Entry 7K1J (electron microscopy, 3.90 A resolution); this record covers chains A and B of the 7 polymer chains in the assembly.

[Chain A]
Name: DNA-dependent protein kinase catalytic subunit
From: Homo sapiens
Notes: EC 2.7.11.1
UniProt: P78527 (PRKDC_HUMAN); residue numbers follow UniProt; this construct covers 1-4128
Sequence (4128 residues; row label = number of the first residue in the row):
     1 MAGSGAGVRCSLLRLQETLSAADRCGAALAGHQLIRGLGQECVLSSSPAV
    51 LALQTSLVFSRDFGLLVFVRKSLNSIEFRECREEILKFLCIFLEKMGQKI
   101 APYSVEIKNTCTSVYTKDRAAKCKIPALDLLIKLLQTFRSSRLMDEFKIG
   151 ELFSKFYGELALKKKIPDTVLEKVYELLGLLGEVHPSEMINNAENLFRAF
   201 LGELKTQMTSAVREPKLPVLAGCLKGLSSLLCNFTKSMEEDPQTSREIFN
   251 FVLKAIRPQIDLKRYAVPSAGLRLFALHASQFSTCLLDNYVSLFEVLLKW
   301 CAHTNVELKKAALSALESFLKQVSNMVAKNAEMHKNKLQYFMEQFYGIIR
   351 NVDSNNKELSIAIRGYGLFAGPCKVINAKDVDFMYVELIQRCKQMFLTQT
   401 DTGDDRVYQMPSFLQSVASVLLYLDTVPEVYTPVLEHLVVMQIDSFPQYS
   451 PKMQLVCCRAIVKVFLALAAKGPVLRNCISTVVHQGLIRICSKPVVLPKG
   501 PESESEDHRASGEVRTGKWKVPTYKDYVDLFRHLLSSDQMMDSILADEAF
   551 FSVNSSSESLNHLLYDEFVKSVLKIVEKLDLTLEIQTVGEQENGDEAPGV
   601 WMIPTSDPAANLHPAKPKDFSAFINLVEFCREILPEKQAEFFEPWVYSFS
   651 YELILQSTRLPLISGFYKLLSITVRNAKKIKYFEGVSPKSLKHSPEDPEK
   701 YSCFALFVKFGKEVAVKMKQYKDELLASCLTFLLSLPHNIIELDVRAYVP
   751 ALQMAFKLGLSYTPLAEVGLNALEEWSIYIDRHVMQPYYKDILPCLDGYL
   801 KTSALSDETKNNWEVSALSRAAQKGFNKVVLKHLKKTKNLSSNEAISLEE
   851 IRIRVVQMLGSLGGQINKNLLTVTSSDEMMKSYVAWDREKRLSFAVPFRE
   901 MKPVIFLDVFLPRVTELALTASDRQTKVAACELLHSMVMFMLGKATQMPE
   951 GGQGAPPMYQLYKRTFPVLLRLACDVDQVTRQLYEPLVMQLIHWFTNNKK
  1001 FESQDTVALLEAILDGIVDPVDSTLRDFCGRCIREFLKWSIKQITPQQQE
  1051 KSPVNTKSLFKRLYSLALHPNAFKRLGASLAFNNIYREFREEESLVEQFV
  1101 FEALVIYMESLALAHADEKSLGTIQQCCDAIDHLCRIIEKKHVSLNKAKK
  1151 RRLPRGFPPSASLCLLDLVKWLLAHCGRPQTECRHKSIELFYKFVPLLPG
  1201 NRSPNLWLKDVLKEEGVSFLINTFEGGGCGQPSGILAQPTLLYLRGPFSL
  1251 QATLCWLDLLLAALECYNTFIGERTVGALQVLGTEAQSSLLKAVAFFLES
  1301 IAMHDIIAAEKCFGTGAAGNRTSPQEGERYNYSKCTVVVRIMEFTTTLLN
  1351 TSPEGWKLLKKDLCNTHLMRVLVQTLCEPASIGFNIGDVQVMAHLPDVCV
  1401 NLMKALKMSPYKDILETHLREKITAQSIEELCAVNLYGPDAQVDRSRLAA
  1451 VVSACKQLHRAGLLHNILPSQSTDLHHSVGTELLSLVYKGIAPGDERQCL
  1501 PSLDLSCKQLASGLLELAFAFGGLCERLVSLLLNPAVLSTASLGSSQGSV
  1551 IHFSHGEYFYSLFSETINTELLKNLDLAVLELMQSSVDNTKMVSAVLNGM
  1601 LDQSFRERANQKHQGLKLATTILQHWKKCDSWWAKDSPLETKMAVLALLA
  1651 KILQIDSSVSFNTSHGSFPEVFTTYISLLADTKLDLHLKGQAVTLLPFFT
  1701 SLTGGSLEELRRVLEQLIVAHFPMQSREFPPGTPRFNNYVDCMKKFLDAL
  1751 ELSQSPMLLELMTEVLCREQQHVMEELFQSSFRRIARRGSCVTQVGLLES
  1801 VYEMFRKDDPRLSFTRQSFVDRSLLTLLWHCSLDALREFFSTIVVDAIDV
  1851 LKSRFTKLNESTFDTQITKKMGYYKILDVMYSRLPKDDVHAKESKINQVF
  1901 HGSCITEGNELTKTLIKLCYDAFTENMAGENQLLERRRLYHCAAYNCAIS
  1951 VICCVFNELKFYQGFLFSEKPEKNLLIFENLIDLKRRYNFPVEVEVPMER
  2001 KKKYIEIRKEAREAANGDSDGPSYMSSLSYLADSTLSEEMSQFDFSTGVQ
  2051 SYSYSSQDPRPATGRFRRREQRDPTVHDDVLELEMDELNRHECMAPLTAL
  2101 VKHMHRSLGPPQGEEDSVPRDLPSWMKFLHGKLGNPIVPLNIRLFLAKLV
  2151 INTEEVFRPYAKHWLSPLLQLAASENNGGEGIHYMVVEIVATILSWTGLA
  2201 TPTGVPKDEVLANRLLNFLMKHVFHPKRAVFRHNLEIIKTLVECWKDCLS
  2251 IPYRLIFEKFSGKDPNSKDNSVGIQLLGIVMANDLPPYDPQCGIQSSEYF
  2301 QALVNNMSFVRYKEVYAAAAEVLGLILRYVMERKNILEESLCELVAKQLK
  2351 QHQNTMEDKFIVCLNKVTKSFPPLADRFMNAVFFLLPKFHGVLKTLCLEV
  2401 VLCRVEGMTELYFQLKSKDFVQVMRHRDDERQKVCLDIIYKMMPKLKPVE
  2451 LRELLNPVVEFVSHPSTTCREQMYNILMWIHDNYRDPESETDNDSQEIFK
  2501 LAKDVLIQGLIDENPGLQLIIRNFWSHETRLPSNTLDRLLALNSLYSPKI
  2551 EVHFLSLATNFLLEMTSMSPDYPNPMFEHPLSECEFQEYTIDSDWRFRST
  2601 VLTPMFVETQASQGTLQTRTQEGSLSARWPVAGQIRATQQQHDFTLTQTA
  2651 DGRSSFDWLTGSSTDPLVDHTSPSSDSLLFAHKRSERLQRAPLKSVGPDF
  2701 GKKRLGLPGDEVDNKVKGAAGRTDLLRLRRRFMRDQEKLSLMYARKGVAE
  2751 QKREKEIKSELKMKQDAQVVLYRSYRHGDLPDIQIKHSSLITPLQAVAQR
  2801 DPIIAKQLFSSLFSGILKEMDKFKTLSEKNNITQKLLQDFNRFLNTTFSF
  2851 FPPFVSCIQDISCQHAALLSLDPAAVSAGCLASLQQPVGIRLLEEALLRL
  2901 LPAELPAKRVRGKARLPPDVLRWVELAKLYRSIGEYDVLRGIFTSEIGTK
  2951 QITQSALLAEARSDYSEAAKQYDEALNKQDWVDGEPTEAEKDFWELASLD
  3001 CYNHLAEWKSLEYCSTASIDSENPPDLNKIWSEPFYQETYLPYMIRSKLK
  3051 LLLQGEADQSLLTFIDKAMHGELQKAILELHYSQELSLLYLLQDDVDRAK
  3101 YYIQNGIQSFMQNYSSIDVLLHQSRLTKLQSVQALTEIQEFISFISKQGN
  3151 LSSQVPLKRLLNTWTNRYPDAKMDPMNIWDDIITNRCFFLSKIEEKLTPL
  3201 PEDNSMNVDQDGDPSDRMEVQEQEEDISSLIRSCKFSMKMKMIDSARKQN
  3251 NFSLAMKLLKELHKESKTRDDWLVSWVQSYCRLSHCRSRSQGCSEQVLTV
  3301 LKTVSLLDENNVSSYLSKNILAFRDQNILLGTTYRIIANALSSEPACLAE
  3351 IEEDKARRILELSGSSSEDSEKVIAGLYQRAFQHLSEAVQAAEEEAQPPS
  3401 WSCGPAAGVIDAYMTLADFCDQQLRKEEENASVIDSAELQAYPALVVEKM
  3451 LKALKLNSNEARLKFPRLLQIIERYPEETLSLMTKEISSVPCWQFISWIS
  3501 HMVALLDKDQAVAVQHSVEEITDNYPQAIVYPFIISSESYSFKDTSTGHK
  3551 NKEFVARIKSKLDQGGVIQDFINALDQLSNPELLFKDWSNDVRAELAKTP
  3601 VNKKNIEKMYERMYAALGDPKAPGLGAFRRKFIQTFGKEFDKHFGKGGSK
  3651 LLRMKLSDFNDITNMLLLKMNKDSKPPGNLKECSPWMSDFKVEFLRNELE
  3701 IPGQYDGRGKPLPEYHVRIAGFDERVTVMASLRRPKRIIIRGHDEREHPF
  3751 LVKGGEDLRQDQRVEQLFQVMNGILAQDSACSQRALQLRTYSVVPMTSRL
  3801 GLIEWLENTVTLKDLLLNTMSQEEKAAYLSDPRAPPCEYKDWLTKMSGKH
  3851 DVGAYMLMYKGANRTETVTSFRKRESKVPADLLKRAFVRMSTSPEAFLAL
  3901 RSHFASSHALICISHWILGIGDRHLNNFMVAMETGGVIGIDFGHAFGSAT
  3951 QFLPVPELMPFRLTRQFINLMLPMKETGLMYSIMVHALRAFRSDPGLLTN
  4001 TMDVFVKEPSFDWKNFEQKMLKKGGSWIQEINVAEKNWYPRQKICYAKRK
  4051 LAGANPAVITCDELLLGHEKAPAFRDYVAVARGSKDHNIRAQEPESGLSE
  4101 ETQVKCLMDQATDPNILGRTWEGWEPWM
Disordered / not traced: 1-6, 497-519, 537-558, 588-601, 686-699, 802-816, 840-845, 948-955, 1231-1240, 1284-1289, 1304-1322, 1494-1498, 1542-1551, 1723-1732, 1995-2033, 2049-2081, 2109-2119, 2568-2786, 2900-2916, 3199-3225, 3363-3368, 3392-3405, 3430-3439
Swiss-Prot annotation at these positions:
  - region: Leu1503 to Leu1538 (Interaction with C1D), Glu2737 to Gln2765 (May split the end of the DNA molecule, with the two strands separating around the region), Val3728 to Arg3734 (G-loop), Gly3919 to Asn3927 (Catalytic loop), Gly3939 to Thr3964 (Activation loop)
  - site: Asp2020, Gly2021 (Cleavage)
  - modified residue: Lys117 (N6-acetyllysine), Ser511 (Phosphoserine), Ser687 (Phosphoserine), Lys828 (N6-acetyllysine), Ser841 (Phosphoserine), Ser893 (Phosphoserine), Ser1065 (Phosphoserine), Lys1209 (N6-acetyllysine), Lys1970 (N6-acetyllysine), Ser2056 (Phosphoserine), Lys2259 (N6-acetyllysine), Thr2535 (Phosphothreonine), Thr2609 (Phosphothreonine), Ser2612 (Phosphoserine), Thr2638 (Phosphothreonine), Thr2647 (Phosphothreonine), Ser2789 (Phosphoserine), Ser3205 (Phosphoserine), Lys3241 (N6-acetyllysine), Lys3260 (N6-acetyllysine) and 6 more in UniProt
  - natural variant: Lys263 (K263N: In a lung adenocarcinoma sample), Gly500 (G500S: In a metastatic melanoma sample), Arg1136 (R1136H: In a colorectal adenocarcinoma sample), Arg1447 (R1447M: In a lung squamous cell carcinoma sample), Ala1680 (A1680V: In a metastatic melanoma sample), Ser2810 (S2810N: In a metastatic melanoma sample), Gly2941 (G2941A: In a lung neuroendocrine carcinoma sample), Leu3062 (L3062R: In IMD26), Ala3574 (A3574V: In IMD26)
  - mutagenesis: Leu1510 (L1510P: Loss of interaction with C1D), Glu1516 to Leu1517 (Loss of interaction with C1D), Thr2609 (T2609A: Leads to radiation sensitivity and impaired DSB joining. Gives rise to reduced phosphorylation; when associated with A-2612), Ser2612 (S2612A: Reduced phosphorylation; when associated with A-2609), Thr2638 (T2638A: Alleviates phosphorylation, leaves a fully active enzyme with compromised cellular resistance to ionizing radiation without affecting DNA end joining; when associated with A-2647), Thr2647 (T2647A: Alleviates phosphorylation, leaves a fully active enzyme with compromised cellular resistance to ionizing radiation without affecting DNA end joining; when associated with A-2638)
From the paper describing this entry:
  - binding site for the 16-nt DNA strand: Lys520
  - post-translational modification sites: Ser56, Ser72, Thr946, Ser1003, Ser3205, Thr3950 (citing earlier work)
  - disease-associated variants - L3062R: decreased catalytic activity (citing earlier work)

[Chain B]
Name: X-ray repair cross-complementing protein 6
From: Homo sapiens
Notes: EC 3.6.4.-, 4.2.99.-
UniProt: P12956 (XRCC6_HUMAN); residue numbers follow UniProt; this construct covers 1-609
Sequence (609 residues; numbered 1 to 609; the number before each row is that of its first residue):
     1 MSGWESYYKTEGDEEAEEEQEENLEASGDYKYSGRDSLIFLVDASKAMFE
    51 SQSEDELTPFDMSIQCIQSVYISKIISSDRDLLAVVFYGTEKDKNSVNFK
   101 NIYVLQELDNPGAKRILELDQFKGQQGQKRFQDMMGHGSDYSLSEVLWVC
   151 ANLFSDVQFKMSHKRIMLFTNEDNPHGNDSAKASRARTKAGDLRDTGIFL
   201 DLMHLKKPGGFDISLFYRDIISIAEDEDLRVHFEESSKLEDLLRKVRAKE
   251 TRKRALSRLKLKLNKDIVISVGIYNLVQKALKPPPIKLYRETNEPVKTKT
   301 RTFNTSTGGLLLPSDTKRSQIYGSRQIILEKEETEELKRFDDPGLMLMGF
   351 KPLVLLKKHHYLRPSLFVYPEESLVIGSSTLFSALLIKCLEKEVAALCRY
   401 TPRRNIPPYFVALVPQEEELDDQKIQVTPPGFQLVFLPFADDKRKMPFTE
   451 KIMATPEQVGKMKAIVEKLRFTYRSDSFENPVLQQHFRNLEALALDLMEP
   501 EQAVDLTLPKVEAMNKRLGSLVDEFKELVYPPDYNPEGKVTKRKHDNEGS
   551 GSKRPKVEYSEEELKTHISKGTLGKFTVPMLKEACRAYGLKSGLKKQELL
   601 EALTKHFQD
Disordered / not traced: 1-30, 223-236, 535-609
Swiss-Prot annotation at these positions:
  - region: Val578 to Glu583 (Interaction with BAX)
  - active site: Lys31 (Schiff-base intermediate with DNA)
  - modified residue: Ser2 (N-acetylserine), Ser6 (Phosphoserine), Ser27 (Phosphoserine), Lys31 (N6-acetyllysine), Ser51 (Phosphoserine), Ser306 (Phosphoserine), Lys317 (N6-acetyllysine), Lys331 (N6-acetyllysine), Lys338 (N6-acetyllysine), Thr455 (Phosphothreonine), Lys461 (N6-acetyllysine), Ser477 (Phosphoserine), Ser520 (Phosphoserine), Lys539 (N6-acetyllysine), Lys542 (N6-acetyllysine), Lys544 (N6-acetyllysine), Ser550 (Phosphoserine), Lys553 (N6-acetyllysine), Lys556 (N6-acetyllysine), Ser560 (Phosphoserine) and 1 more in UniProt
  - cross-link (Glycyl lysine isopeptide (Lys-Gly)): Lys287 (interchain with G-Cter in SUMO2), Lys317 (interchain with G-Cter in SUMO2), Lys556 (interchain with G-Cter in SUMO2)
  - mutagenesis: Lys31 (K31A: Diminishes the ability to form a Schiff base. Abolishes adduct formation; when associated with A-160 and A-164), Lys160 (K160A: Abolishes adduct formation; when associated with A-31 and A-160), Lys164 (K164A: Abolishes adduct formation; when associated with A-31 and A-164), Lys539 (K539Q: Complete loss of suppression of BAX-induced apoptosis; K539R: No effect on suppression of BAX-induced apoptosis), Lys542 (K542Q: Complete loss of suppression of BAX-induced apoptosis; K542R: No effect on suppression of BAX-induced apoptosis), Lys544 (K544R: No effect on suppression of BAX-induced apoptosis), Lys553 (K553Q: Partial loss of suppression of BAX-induced apoptosis; K553R: No effect on suppression of BAX-induced apoptosis), Lys556 (K556R: No effect on suppression of BAX-induced apoptosis), Lys570 (K570R: Loss of methylation; loss of anti-apoptotic activity; no effect on XRCC5 stabilization)

[Chain A / chain B interface]
Pairs across the interface (26; chain A residue first):
  Tyr157(A) - Leu312(B)
  Leu160(A) - Leu312(B)
  Ala161(A) - Leu310(B)  hydrophobic
  Ala161(A) - Leu311(B)
  Leu162(A) - Lys299(B)
  Leu162(A) - Thr300(B)
  Lys163(A) - Thr300(B)
  Arg198(A) - Asp315(B)  salt bridge
  Val212(A) - Glu332(B)
  Val212(A) - Glu335(B)
  Arg213(A) - Glu332(B)  salt bridge
  Arg213(A) - Arg404(B)
  Gln2353(A) - Asp195(B)
  Arg2377(A) - Asp195(B)
  Asn2380(A) - Asp192(B)
  Asn2380(A) - Asp195(B)
  Asn2380(A) - Thr196(B)
  Phe2384(A) - Ser155(B)
  Pro2387(A) - Ser155(B)
  Pro2387(A) - Gln158(B)  hydrogen bond (backbone-side chain)
  Lys2388(A) - Ser155(B)
  Lys2388(A) - Val157(B)  hydrogen bond (side chain-backbone)
  Lys2388(A) - Gln158(B)
  Lys2388(A) - Met161(B)
  His2390(A) - Gln158(B)
  Gln2414(A) - Trp148(B)
Also at the interface, not in a pair above, chain A (20 interface residues in all): Ser210, Asn2354, Ser2417, Lys2418
Also at the interface, not in a pair above, chain B (24 interface residues in all): Ala151, Asn152, Phe154, Asp156, Phe159, Arg301, Arg339

[In short]
Chain A and chain B form an interface of 20 and 24 residues respectively; the contacts include 2 hydrogen
bonds and 2 salt bridges. Among the polar pairs are Arg198(A)-Asp315(B), Arg213(A)-Glu332(B) and
Pro2387(A)-Gln158(B). From the paper: a binding site for the 16-nt DNA strand at Lys520(A); L3062R of chain A
reduces catalytic activity.
Chain A is DNA-dependent protein kinase catalytic subunit and chain B is X-ray repair cross-complementing
protein 6, both from Homo sapiens; the structure, CryoEM structure of inactivated-form DNA-PK (Complex III),
was determined by electron microscopy together with 7K0Y, 7K17, 7K19, 7K1B, 7K1K and 7K1N from the same study.
